Entry 1CV2 (X-ray diffraction, 1.58 A resolution); this record covers chain A.

# Chain A
Name: Haloalkane dehalogenase
Source organism: Sphingomonas paucimobilis
Notes: EC 3.8.1.5
UniProtKB: P51698 (LINB_PSEPA); numbering as in UniProt (aligned over 1-296)
Amino-acid sequence (296 residues; row label = number of the first residue in the row):
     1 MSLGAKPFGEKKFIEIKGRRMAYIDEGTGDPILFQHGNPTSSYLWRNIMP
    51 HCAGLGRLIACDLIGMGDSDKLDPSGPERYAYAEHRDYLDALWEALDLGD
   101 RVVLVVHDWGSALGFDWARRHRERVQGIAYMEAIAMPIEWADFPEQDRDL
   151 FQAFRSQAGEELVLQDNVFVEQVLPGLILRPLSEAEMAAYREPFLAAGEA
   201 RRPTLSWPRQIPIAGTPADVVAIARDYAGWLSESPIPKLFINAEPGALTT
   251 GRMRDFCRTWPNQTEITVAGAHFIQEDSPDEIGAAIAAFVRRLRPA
Not modelled in the structure: 1-3
What the authors report for this chain:
  - catalytic residues: Asp108, Glu132, His272
  - catalytic residues: Trp109 (proposed by the authors, not directly observed)

# Overview
From the paper: catalytic residues Asp108, Glu132 and His272 among others.
Chain A is Haloalkane dehalogenase (Sphingomonas paucimobilis); the structure, Hydrolytic haloalkane
dehalogenase linb from sphingomonas paucimobilis UT26 AT 1.6 A resolution, was determined by X-ray diffraction
together with 1D07 from the same study.
